PDB entry 3L0J | X-ray diffraction, 2.40 A resolution | chains A and C

Chain A:
Protein: Nuclear receptor ROR-gamma
Organism: Homo sapiens
Notes: fragment: Retinoic acid-related orphan receptor gamma
UniProt: P51449 (RORG_HUMAN); residues 265-507 here = UniProt positions 265-507
Sequence (243 residues; each row starts with the number of its first residue):
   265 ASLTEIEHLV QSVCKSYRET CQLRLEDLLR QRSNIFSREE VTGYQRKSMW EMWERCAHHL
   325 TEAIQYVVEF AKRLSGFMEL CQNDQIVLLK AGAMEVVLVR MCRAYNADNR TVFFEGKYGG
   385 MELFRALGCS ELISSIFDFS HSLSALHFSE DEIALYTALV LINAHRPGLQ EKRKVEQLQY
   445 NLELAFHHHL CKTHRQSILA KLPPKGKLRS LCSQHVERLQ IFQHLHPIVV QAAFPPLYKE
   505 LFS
Ligand contacts: (3alpha,8alpha,22R)-cholest-5-ene-3,22-diol (HC9): Cys285, Gln286, Leu287, Trp317, Cys320, His323, Leu324, Ala327, Met358, Val361, Arg364, Met365, Ala368, Val376, Phe377, Phe378, Phe388, Leu391, Leu396, Ile397, Ile400, Phe401, His479
Swiss-Prot annotation at these positions:
  - motif: Leu501 to Phe506 (AF-2)
  - mutagenesis: Ala327 (A327F: Completely abolishes transcriptional activity), Phe378 (F378Q: Completely abolishes transcriptional activity), Ile397 (I397N: Nearly abolishes transcriptional activity)
From the paper describing this entry:
  - binding site for (3alpha,8alpha,22R)-cholest-5-ene-3,22-diol: Ile397
  - mutagenesis - I397N: abolished signaling in response to 25-HC
  - mutagenesis - A327F, F378Q, I397W: abolished signaling
  - mutagenesis - K336E, E504K: decreased signaling

Chain C:
Protein: Nuclear receptor coactivator 2
Organism: Homo sapiens
Notes: fragment: src2-2
UniProt: Q15596 (NCOA2_HUMAN); residue numbers follow UniProt; this construct covers 688-697
Sequence (10 residues; each row starts with the number of its first residue):
   688 KILHRLLQDS

How chain A and chain C interact:
Contacting residue pairs (20; chain A residue first):
  Val332(A) with Leu690(C), hydrophobic; Leu694(C), hydrophobic
  Lys336(A) with Leu693(C), hydrogen bond (side chain-backbone); Leu694(C); Asp696(C), hydrogen bond (side chain-backbone)
  Met342(A) with Leu694(C)
  Gln346(A) with His691(C), hydrogen bond; Gln695(C)
  Gln349(A) with Leu694(C)
  Ile350(A) with Leu694(C), hydrophobic
  Leu353(A) with Leu690(C), hydrophobic; Leu694(C), hydrophobic
  Pro500(A) with Ile689(C), hydrophobic
  Leu501(A) with Ile689(C), hydrophobic; Leu690(C), hydrophobic; Leu693(C), hydrophobic
  Glu504(A) with Lys688(C), hydrogen bond (side chain-backbone); Ile689(C), hydrogen bond (side chain-backbone); Leu690(C), hydrogen bond (side chain-backbone)
  Leu505(A) with Leu690(C), hydrophobic
Also at the interface, not in a pair above, chain A (12 interface residues in all): Lys354

In short:
12 residues of chain A face 8 of chain C across their interface; the contacts include 6 hydrogen bonds. Polar
contacts include Lys336(A)-Leu693(C), Lys336(A)-Asp696(C) and Gln346(A)-His691(C). Chain A binds
(3alpha,8alpha,22R)-cholest-5-ene-3,22-diol. From the paper: a binding site for
(3alpha,8alpha,22R)-cholest-5-ene-3,22-diol at Ile397(A); A327F, F378Q and I397W of chain A abolish signaling;
6 substitutions were tested in all.
Here chain A is Nuclear receptor ROR-gamma and chain C is Nuclear receptor coactivator 2, both from Homo
sapiens. Entry 3L0J (Crystal structure of orphan nuclear receptor RORgamma in complex with natural ligand) was
determined by X-ray diffraction together with 3KYT and 3L0L from the same study.
